PDB entry 8U6C | X-ray diffraction, 2.70 A resolution | chains A and B

# Chain A
Name: Reverse transcriptase/ribonuclease H
Source organism: Human immunodeficiency virus 1
Notes: EC 2.7.7.49, 2.7.7.7, 3.1.26.13
UniProt: P03366 (POL_HV1B1); residues 1-555 here correspond to UniProt positions 600-1154 (UniProt number = residue number + 599)
Chain sequence (557 residues; each row starts with the number of its first residue; numbers below 1 keep their minus sign (Met-1 is residue -1)):
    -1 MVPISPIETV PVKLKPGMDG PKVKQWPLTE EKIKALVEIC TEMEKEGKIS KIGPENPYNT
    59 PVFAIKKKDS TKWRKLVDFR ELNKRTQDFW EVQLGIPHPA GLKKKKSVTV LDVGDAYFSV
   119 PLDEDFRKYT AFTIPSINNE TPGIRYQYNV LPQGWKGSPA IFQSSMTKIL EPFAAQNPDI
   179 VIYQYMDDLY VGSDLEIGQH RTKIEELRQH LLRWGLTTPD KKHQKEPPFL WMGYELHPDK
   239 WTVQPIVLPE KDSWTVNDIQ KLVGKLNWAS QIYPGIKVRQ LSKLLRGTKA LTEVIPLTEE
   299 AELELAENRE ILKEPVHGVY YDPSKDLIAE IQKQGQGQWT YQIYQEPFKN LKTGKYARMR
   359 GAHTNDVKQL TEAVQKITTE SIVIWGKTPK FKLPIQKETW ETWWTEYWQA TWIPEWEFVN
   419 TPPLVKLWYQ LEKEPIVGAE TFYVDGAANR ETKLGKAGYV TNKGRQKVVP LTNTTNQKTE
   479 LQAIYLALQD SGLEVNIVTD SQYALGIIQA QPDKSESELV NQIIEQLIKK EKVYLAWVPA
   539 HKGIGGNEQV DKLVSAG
Unresolved in the structure: -1 to 1, 65-69, 555
Sequence notes: expression tag (-1 to 0); engineered mutation Ala172 (Lys771 in P03366), Ala173 (Lys772 in P03366), Ser280 (Cys879 in P03366)
Small-molecule neighbours: 2-chloro-N- (VWU; 2-chloro-N-{2-[4-chloro-3-(3-chloro-5-cyanophenoxy)phenyl]ethyl}acetamide): Pro95, Leu100, Lys101, Lys102, Lys103, Val106, Val108, Val179, Tyr181, Tyr188, Val189, Gly190, Phe227, Trp229, Leu234, His235, Pro236, Tyr318
Swiss-Prot annotation at these positions:
  - region: Phe227 to His235 (RT 'primer grip')
  - motif: Trp398 to Trp414 (Tryptophan repeat motif)
  - binding site (Mg(2+)): Asp110, Asp185, Asp186, Asp443, Glu478, Asp498, Asp549
  - site: Trp401 (Essential for RT p66/p51 heterodimerization), Trp414 (Essential for RT p66/p51 heterodimerization), Phe440, Tyr441 (Cleavage)

# Chain B
Name: p51 RT
Source organism: Human immunodeficiency virus 1
UniProt: P03366 (POL_HV1B1); residues 1-428 here correspond to UniProt positions 600-1027 (UniProt number = residue number + 599)
Chain sequence (428 residues; numbered 1 to 428; the number before each row is that of its first residue):
     1 PISPIETVPV KLKPGMDGPK VKQWPLTEEK IKALVEICTE MEKEGKISKI GPENPYNTPV
    61 FAIKKKDSTK WRKLVDFREL NKRTQDFWEV QLGIPHPAGL KKKKSVTVLD VGDAYFSVPL
   121 DEDFRKYTAF TIPSINNETP GIRYQYNVLP QGWKGSPAIF QSSMTKILEP FKKQNPDIVI
   181 YQYMDDLYVG SDLEIGQHRT KIEELRQHLL RWGLTTPDKK HQKEPPFLWM GYELHPDKWT
   241 VQPIVLPEKD SWTVNDIQKL VGKLNWASQI YPGIKVRQLS KLLRGTKALT EVIPLTEEAE
   301 LELAENREIL KEPVHGVYYD PSKDLIAEIQ KQGQGQWTYQ IYQEPFKNLK TGKYARMRGA
   361 HTNDVKQLTE AVQKITTESI VIWGKTPKFK LPIQKETWET WWTEYWQATW IPEWEFVNTP
   421 PLVKLWYQ
Unresolved in the structure: 1-4, 66-67, 89-94, 218-231
Sequence notes: engineered mutation Ser280 (Cys879 in P03366)
Swiss-Prot annotation at these positions:
  - region: Phe227 to His235 (RT 'primer grip')
  - motif: Trp398 to Trp414 (Tryptophan repeat motif)
  - binding site (Mg(2+)): Asp110, Asp185, Asp186
  - site (Essential for RT p66/p51 heterodimerization): Trp401, Trp414

# How chain A and chain B interact
Pairs across the interface (103; chain A residue first):
  Val8(A) - Glu53(B)
  Pro9(A) - Glu53(B)
  Gln85(A) - Glu53(B)  hydrogen bond (side chain-backbone)
  Asp86(A) - Lys20(B)  salt bridge
  Asp86(A) - Pro55(B)
  Phe87(A) - Pro52(B)
  Phe87(A) - Glu53(B)
  Phe87(A) - Pro55(B)
  Trp88(A) - Pro52(B)  hydrogen bond (backbone-backbone)
  Trp88(A) - Asn54(B)
  Trp88(A) - Pro55(B)
  Trp88(A) - Asn57(B)
  Trp88(A) - Thr131(B)
  Trp88(A) - Arg143(B)
  Gly93(A) - Asn137(B)
  Ile94(A) - Asn137(B)
  Pro95(A) - Asn136(B)
  His96(A) - Asn136(B)  hydrogen bond (backbone-side chain)
  Gly99(A) - Asn136(B)
  Gly99(A) - Glu138(B)
  Leu100(A) - Glu138(B)
  Lys101(A) - Glu138(B)  salt bridge
  Gln161(A) - Pro140(B)
  Ser162(A) - Pro52(B)
  Tyr181(A) - Glu138(B)
  Arg358(A) - Gln394(B)
  Arg358(A) - Glu396(B)  salt bridge
  Glu370(A) - Gln394(B)
  Gln373(A) - Glu396(B)
  Gln373(A) - Thr397(B)  hydrogen bond
  Gln373(A) - Thr400(B)  hydrogen bond
  Thr377(A) - Thr400(B)
  Ile380(A) - Leu26(B)
  Val381(A) - Pro25(B)  hydrophobic
  Val381(A) - Ile135(B)
  Val381(A) - Asn136(B)  hydrogen bond (backbone-backbone)
  Ile382(A) - Ile135(B)
  Ile382(A) - Asn136(B)
  Trp383(A) - Ile135(B)
  Gly384(A) - Thr27(B)
  Gly384(A) - Glu28(B)  hydrogen bond (backbone-backbone)
  Gly384(A) - Ile135(B)
  Trp402(A) - Lys331(B)  hydrogen bond (backbone-side chain)
  Thr403(A) - Lys331(B)
  Tyr405(A) - Lys331(B)  hydrogen bond (backbone-side chain)
  Trp406(A) - Lys331(B)
  Trp406(A) - Pro392(B)  hydrophobic
  Trp406(A) - Val417(B)
  Trp406(A) - Asn418(B)
  Trp406(A) - Thr419(B)
  Trp406(A) - Pro420(B)
  Trp406(A) - Pro421(B)
  Gln407(A) - Lys331(B)  hydrogen bond (backbone-side chain)
  Gln407(A) - Pro392(B)
  Gln407(A) - Ile393(B)
  Gln407(A) - Gln394(B)
  Gln407(A) - Val417(B)
  Ala408(A) - Trp337(B)  hydrophobic
  Ala408(A) - Asp364(B)
  Ala408(A) - Pro392(B)  hydrogen bond (backbone-backbone)
  Ala408(A) - Ile393(B)
  Thr409(A) - Asp364(B)
  Trp410(A) - Asn363(B)
  Trp410(A) - Val365(B)
  Trp410(A) - Trp401(B)  hydrophobic
  Trp410(A) - Tyr405(B)
  Pro433(A) - Asn255(B)
  Pro433(A) - Thr290(B)
  Ile434(A) - Thr290(B)
  Val435(A) - Thr290(B)
  Thr439(A) - Ala288(B)
  Thr439(A) - Leu289(B)  hydrogen bond (side chain-backbone)
  Tyr441(A) - Gln258(B)  hydrogen bond
  Tyr441(A) - Thr286(B)
  Tyr441(A) - Lys287(B)  hydrogen bond (side chain-backbone)
  Val458(A) - Thr286(B)
  Thr459(A) - Thr286(B)
  Asn460(A) - Thr286(B)
  Asn460(A) - Ala288(B)
  Asn494(A) - Leu289(B)
  Val496(A) - Leu289(B)  hydrophobic
  Gln500(A) - Leu422(B)
  Leu503(A) - Leu422(B)  hydrophobic
  Gln507(A) - Leu422(B)
  Tyr532(A) - Asn255(B)  hydrogen bond
  Tyr532(A) - Lys259(B)
  Tyr532(A) - Leu289(B)  hydrophobic
  Ala534(A) - Asn255(B)
  Ala534(A) - Lys259(B)
  Trp535(A) - Lys259(B)
  Trp535(A) - Trp426(B)  hydrophobic
  Val536(A) - Gln258(B)
  Pro537(A) - Gly262(B)
  Pro537(A) - Asn265(B)
  Lys540(A) - Asn265(B)  hydrogen bond
  Ile542(A) - Gln258(B)
  Ile542(A) - Val261(B)  hydrophobic
  Ile542(A) - Leu283(B)  hydrophobic
  Gly543(A) - Leu283(B)
  Gly543(A) - Gly285(B)
  Gly544(A) - Gly285(B)
  Gln547(A) - Gly285(B)
  Gln547(A) - Thr286(B)
Interface residues without a listed pair, chain A (66 interface residues in all): Lys11, Glu89, Ala158, Ile159, Gln182, Thr376, Thr386, Gly436, Gly504, Gly541
Interface residues without a listed pair, chain B (54 interface residues in all): Lys126, Val254, Ser280, Leu368

# Overview
Chain A and chain B form an interface of 66 and 54 residues respectively, with 16 hydrogen bonds and 3 salt
bridges. Among the polar pairs are Asp86(A)-Lys20(B), Lys101(A)-Glu138(B) and Arg358(A)-Glu396(B). Chain A
binds 2-chloro-N-.
Chain A is Reverse transcriptase/ribonuclease H and chain B is p51 RT, both from Human immunodeficiency virus
1; the structure, Crystal Structure of HIV-1 Reverse Transcriptase in Complex with
2-chloro-N-(4-chloro-3-(3-chloro-5-cyanophenoxy)phenethyl)acetamide (JLJ732), a non-nucleoside inhibitor, was
determined by X-ray diffraction (same publication as 8U69, 8U6A, 8U6B, 8U6D, 8U6E, 8U6F and 14 further
entries).
